7CPC - chains A and C of the 3 polymer chains in the assembly; structure by X-ray diffraction, 2.80 A resolution.

[Chain A (and C)]
Molecule: Ferritin
From: Penaeus japonicus
Notes: EC 1.16.3.1; chain C of this document is another copy of the same molecule, construct and numbering; everything in this record applies to it too
Reference sequence: T2B7E1 (T2B7E1_PENJP); the author numbering skips numbers that UniProt does not, so the offset changes along the chain: 2-56 = UniProt 2-56; 58-156 = UniProt 57-155
Sequence (169 residues; row label = number of the first residue in the row; note: 1 number in that range is skipped by the numbering (no residue carries it; nothing is unmodelled there)):
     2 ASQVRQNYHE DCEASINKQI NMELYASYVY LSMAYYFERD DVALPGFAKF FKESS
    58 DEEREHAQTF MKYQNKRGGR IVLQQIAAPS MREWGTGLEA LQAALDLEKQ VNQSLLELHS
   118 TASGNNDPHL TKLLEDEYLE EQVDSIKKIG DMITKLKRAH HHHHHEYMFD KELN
Disordered / not traced: 156-157
Differences from the reference sequence: engineered mutation R89 (Gln88 in T2B7E1); expression tag (157-171)
Ion coordination: Fe ion: E24, E60; Ni2+ near H161 (its only coordinating residue here)

[Interface between chain A and chain C]
Contacting residue pairs - 23 pairs, chain A then chain C:
  Q4(A) with L102(C); K106(C), hydrogen bond (backbone-side chain); G147(C), hydrogen bond (side chain-backbone); I150(C); T151(C)
  V5(A) with I143(C), hydrophobic
  Q7(A) with K106(C); N109(C), hydrogen bond; Q110(C), hydrogen bond
  N8(A) with L113(C)
  N72(A) with K144(C)
  K73(A) with V140(C); D141(C)
  P125(A) with L113(C), hydrophobic; H116(C); E132(C); L136(C), hydrophobic
  H126(A) with L136(C); E137(C), salt bridge; V140(C)
  K129(A) with E132(C); D133(C), salt bridge; E137(C)
Other interface residues (no listed pair), chain A (12 interface residues in all): R6, R74, D133

[Summary]
Chain A and chain C form an interface of 12 and 17 residues respectively, with 4 hydrogen bonds and 2 salt
bridges. Polar contacts include H126(A)-E137(C), K129(A)-D133(C) and Q4(A)-K106(C). E24(A) and E60(A) form the
Fe ion site.
Both chains are Ferritin (Penaeus japonicus). Entry 7CPC (His-Mediated Reversible Self-assembly of Ferritin
Nanocage with Ni binding) was determined by X-ray diffraction (same publication as 7CPI).
